PDB entry 7TKL | electron microscopy, 6.40 A resolution (low resolution: residue-level contacts below are approximate; hydrogen-bond / salt-bridge calls are withheld) | chains T and V of the 27 polymer chains in the assembly

# Chain T
Protein: ATP synthase subunit a
Organism: Saccharomyces cerevisiae
Reference sequence: P00854 (ATP6_YEAST); residues 1-249 here correspond to UniProt positions 11-259 (UniProt number = residue number + 10)
Chain sequence (249 residues; each row starts with the number of its first residue):
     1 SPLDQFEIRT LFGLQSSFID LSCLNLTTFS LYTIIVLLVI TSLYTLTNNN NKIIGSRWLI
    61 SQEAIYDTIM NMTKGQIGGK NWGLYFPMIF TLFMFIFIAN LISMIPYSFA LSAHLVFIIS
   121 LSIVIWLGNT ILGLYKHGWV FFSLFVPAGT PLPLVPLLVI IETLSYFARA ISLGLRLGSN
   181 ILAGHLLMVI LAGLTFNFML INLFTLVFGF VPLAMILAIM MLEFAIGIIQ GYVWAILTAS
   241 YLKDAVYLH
Unresolved in the structure: 1-25

# Chain V
Protein: ATP synthase subunit d
Organism: Saccharomyces cerevisiae
Reference sequence: P30902 (ATP7_YEAST); residues 1-173 here correspond to UniProt positions 2-174 (UniProt number = residue number + 1)
Chain sequence (173 residues; row label = number of the first residue in the row):
     1 SLAKSAANKL DWAKVISSLR ITGSTATQLS SFKKRNDEAR RQLLELQSQP TEVDFSHYRS
    61 VLKNTSVIDK IESYVKQYKP VKIDASKQLQ VIESFEKHAM TNAKETESLV SKELKDLQST
   121 LDNIQSARPF DELTVDDLTK IKPEIDAKVE EMVKKGKWDV PGYKDRFGNL NVM
Unresolved in the structure: 1-2
Curated features (UniProtKB/Swiss-Prot):
  - modified residue: Ser1 (N-acetylserine)

# How chain T and chain V interact
Pairs across the interface (12; chain T residue first):
  Asn51(T) - Val135(V)
  Ile53(T) - Leu133(V)
  Glu63(T) - Asn169(V)
  Ala64(T) - Asn169(V)
  Ala64(T) - Leu170(V)
  Thr68(T) - Met173(V)
  Asn71(T) - Met173(V)
  Met72(T) - Met173(V)
  Lys80(T) - Lys155(V)
  Lys80(T) - Gly156(V)
  Gly83(T) - Gly156(V)
  Gly83(T) - Lys157(V)
Other interface residues (no listed pair), chain T (13 interface residues in all): Asn50, Lys52, Asp67, Leu84
Other interface residues (no listed pair), chain V (10 interface residues in all): Thr134, Asn171

# Overview
The interface between chain T and chain V involves 13 residues on one side and 10 on the other.
Here chain T is ATP synthase subunit a and chain V is ATP synthase subunit d, both from Saccharomyces
cerevisiae. Entry 7TKL (Yeast ATP synthase State 3binding(a) with 10 mM ATP backbone model) was determined by
electron microscopy, deposited together with 7TJS, 7TJT, 7TJU, 7TJV, 7TJW, 7TJX and 30 further entries.
